Entry 7BEF (electron microscopy, 4.50 A resolution (low resolution: residue-level contacts below are approximate; hydrogen-bond / salt-bridge calls are withheld)); this record covers chains D and F of the 9 polymer chains in the assembly.

Chain D:
Protein: DNA-directed RNA polymerase subunit beta'
Organism: Escherichia coli (strain K12)
Notes: EC 2.7.7.6
UniProt: P0A8T7 (RPOC_ECOLI); residues 1-1407 here = UniProt positions 1-1407
Amino-acid sequence (1407 residues; row label = number of the first residue in the row):
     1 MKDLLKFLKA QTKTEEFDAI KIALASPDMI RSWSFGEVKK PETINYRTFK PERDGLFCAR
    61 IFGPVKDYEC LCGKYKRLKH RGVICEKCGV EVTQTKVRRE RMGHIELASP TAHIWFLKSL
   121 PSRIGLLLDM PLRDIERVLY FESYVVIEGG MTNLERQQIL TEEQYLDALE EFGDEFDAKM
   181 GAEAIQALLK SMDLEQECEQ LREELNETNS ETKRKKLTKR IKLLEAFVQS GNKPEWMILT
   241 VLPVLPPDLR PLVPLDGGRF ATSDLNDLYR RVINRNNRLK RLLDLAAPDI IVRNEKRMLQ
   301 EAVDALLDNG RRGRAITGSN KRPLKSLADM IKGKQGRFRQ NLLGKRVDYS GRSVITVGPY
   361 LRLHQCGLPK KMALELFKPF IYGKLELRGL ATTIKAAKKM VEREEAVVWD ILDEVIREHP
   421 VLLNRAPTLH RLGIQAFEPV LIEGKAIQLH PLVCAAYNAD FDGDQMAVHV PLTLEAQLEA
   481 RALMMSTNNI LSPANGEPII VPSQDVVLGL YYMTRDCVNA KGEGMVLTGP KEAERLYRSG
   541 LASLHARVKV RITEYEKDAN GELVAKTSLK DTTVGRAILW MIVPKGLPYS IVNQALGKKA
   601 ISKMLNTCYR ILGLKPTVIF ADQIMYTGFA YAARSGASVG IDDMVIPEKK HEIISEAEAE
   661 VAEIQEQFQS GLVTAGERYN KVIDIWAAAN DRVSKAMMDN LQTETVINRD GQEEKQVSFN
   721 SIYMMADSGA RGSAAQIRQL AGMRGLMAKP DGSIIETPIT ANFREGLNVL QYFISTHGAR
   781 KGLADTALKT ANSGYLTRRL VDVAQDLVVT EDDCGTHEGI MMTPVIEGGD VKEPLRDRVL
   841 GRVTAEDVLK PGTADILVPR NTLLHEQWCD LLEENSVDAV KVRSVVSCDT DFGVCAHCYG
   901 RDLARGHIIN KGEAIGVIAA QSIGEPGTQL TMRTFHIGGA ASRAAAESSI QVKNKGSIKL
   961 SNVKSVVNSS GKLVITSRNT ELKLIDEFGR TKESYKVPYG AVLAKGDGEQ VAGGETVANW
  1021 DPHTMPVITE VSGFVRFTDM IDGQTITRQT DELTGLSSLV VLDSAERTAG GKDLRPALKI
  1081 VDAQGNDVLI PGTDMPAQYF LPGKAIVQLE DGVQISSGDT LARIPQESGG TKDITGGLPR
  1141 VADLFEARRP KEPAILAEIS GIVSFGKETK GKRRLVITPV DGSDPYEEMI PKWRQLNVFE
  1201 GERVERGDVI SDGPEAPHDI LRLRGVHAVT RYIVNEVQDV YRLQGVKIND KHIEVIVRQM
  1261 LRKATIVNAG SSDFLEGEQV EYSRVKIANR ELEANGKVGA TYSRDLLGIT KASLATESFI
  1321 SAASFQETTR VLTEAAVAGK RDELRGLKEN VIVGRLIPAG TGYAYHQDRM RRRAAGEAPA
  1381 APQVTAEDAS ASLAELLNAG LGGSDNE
Disordered / not traced: 1-14, 1377-1407
UniProt features mapped onto this chain:
  - binding site (Zn(2+)): Cys70, Cys72, Cys85, Cys88, Cys814, Cys888, Cys895, Cys898
  - binding site (Mg(2+)): Asp460, Asp462, Asp464
  - modified residue: Lys983 (N6-acetyllysine)

Chain F:
Protein: RNA polymerase sigma factor RpoD
Organism: Escherichia coli (strain K12)
UniProt: P00579 (RPOD_ECOLI); numbering as in UniProt (aligned over 1-613)
Amino-acid sequence (630 residues; each row starts with the number of its first residue; numbers below 1 keep their minus sign (Met-16 is residue -16)):
   -16 MAHHHHHHSS GLEVLFQMEQ NPQSQLKLLV TRGKEQGYLT YAEVNDHLPE DIVDSDQIED
    44 IIQMINDMGI QVMEEAPDAD DLMLAENTAD EDAAEAAAQV LSSVESEIGR TTDPVRMYMR
   104 EMGTVELLTR EGEIDIAKRI EDGINQVQCS VAEYPEAITY LLEQYDRVEA EEARLSDLIT
   164 GFVDPNAEED LAPTATHVGS ELSQEDLDDD EDEDEEDGDD DSADDDNSID PELAREKFAE
   224 LRAQYVVTRD TIKAKGRSHA TAQEEILKLS EVFKQFRLVP KQFDYLVNSM RVMMDRVRTQ
   284 ERLIMKLCVE QCKMPKKNFI TLFTGNETSD TWFNAAIAMN KPWSEKLHDV SEEVHRALQK
   344 LQQIEEETGL TIEQVKDINR RMSIGEAKAR RAKKEMVEAN LRLVISIAKK YTNRGLQFLD
   404 LIQEGNIGLM KAVDKFEYRR GYKFSTYATW WIRQAITRSI ADQARTIRIP VHMIETINKL
   464 NRISRQMLQE MGREPTPEEL AERMLMPEDK IRKVLKIAKE PISMETPIGD DEDSHLGDFI
   524 EDTTLELPLD SATTESLRAA THDVLAGLTA REAKVLRMRF GIDMNTDYTL EEVGKQFDVT
   584 RERIRQIEAK ALRKLRHPSR SEVLRSFLDD
Disordered / not traced: -16 to 78, 172-210
Construct notes: initiating methionine (-16); expression tag (-15 to 0)
UniProt features mapped onto this chain:
  - DNA-binding region: Leu573 to Ala592 (H-T-H motif)
  - region: Arg584 to Arg599 (Interaction with anti-sigma factors)
  - motif: Asp403 to Gln406 (Interaction with polymerase core subunit RpoC)
  - site: Arg562 (Interaction with anti-sigma factors)

How chain D and chain F interact:
Pairs across the interface (73):
  Glu42(D) with Arg451(F)
  Thr43(D) with Thr449(F); Ile450(F)
  Ile44(D) with Ile450(F)
  Tyr46(D) with Pro453(F); Ile500(F)
  Lys79(D) with Asn568(F); Thr569(F); Asp570(F)
  Lys96(D) with Leu528(F)
  Arg133(D) with Glu88(F); Arg93(F)
  Glu136(D) with Arg93(F)
  Arg137(D) with Glu88(F)
  Tyr140(D) with Thr95(F)
  Glu142(D) with Glu88(F)
  Thr161(D) with Glu88(F)
  Glu162(D) with Leu84(F)
  Val253(D) with Ile523(F)
  Arg259(D) with Ile505(F)
  Phe260(D) with Pro504(F); Ile505(F)
  Ala261(D) with Ile505(F)
  Thr262(D) with Thr449(F); Pro504(F); Ile505(F); Ser506(F); Met507(F)
  Asp267(D) with Thr449(F)
  Arg270(D) with Arg448(F); Thr449(F)
  Arg271(D) with Leu399(F)
  Asn274(D) with Gln446(F)
  Arg275(D) with Gln400(F); Asp403(F)
  Arg278(D) with Asp403(F); Gln446(F)
  Leu282(D) with Gln406(F); Ile410(F)
  Ala287(D) with Lys377(F)
  Pro288(D) with Lys377(F); Val380(F); Met413(F)
  Ile290(D) with Glu104(F)
  Ile291(D) with Val380(F); Gln406(F); Asn409(F)
  Asn294(D) with Tyr101(F); Gln406(F)
  Glu295(D) with Gln406(F)
  Arg297(D) with Pro97(F); Met100(F); Glu104(F)
  Met298(D) with Leu402(F); Asp403(F); Gln406(F)
  Glu301(D) with Pro97(F); Leu402(F)
  Arg312(D) with Thr95(F)
  Gly313(D) with Thr95(F)
  Arg314(D) with Asp96(F)
  Ser319(D) with Ser506(F)
  Arg322(D) with Ser506(F)
  Lys325(D) with Met507(F); Glu508(F)
  Thr392(D) with Ser609(F)
  Thr393(D) with Ser609(F); Phe610(F)
  Ile394(D) with Ala535(F); Thr536(F)
  Lys395(D) with Asp612(F); Asp613(F)
  Lys398(D) with Leu532(F)
Also at the interface, not in a pair above, chain D (62 interface residues in all): Pro41, Asp67, Phe141, Glu163, Leu255, Asp256, Ser263, Asp264, Arg281, Leu285, Ala286, Asp289, Arg293, Ile316, Arg346, Glu386, Lys399
Also at the interface, not in a pair above, chain F (58 interface residues in all): Ala81, Ile91, Arg103, Glu381, Leu384, Arg397, Glu407, Ile452, Met456, Leu519, Asp521, Glu524, Thr527, Ser539, Val606

In short:
The interface between chain D and chain F involves 62 residues on one side and 58 on the other. UniProt lists
8 Zn2+-binding residues and 3 Mg2+-binding residues on chain D.
Chain D is DNA-directed RNA polymerase subunit beta' and chain F is RNA polymerase sigma factor RpoD, both
from Escherichia coli (strain K12); the structure, Structures of class II bacterial transcription complexes,
was determined by electron microscopy (same publication as 7BEG).
